PDB entry 2VSS | X-ray diffraction, 2.22 A resolution | chains E and F of the 6 polymer chains in the assembly

[Chain E]
Name: P-hydroxycinnamoyl CoA hydratase/lyase
From: Pseudomonas fluorescens
Notes: EC 4.2.1.101
UniProtKB: O69762 (O69762_PSEFL); residues 1-276 here = UniProt positions 1-276
Chain sequence (276 residues; each row starts with the number of its first residue):
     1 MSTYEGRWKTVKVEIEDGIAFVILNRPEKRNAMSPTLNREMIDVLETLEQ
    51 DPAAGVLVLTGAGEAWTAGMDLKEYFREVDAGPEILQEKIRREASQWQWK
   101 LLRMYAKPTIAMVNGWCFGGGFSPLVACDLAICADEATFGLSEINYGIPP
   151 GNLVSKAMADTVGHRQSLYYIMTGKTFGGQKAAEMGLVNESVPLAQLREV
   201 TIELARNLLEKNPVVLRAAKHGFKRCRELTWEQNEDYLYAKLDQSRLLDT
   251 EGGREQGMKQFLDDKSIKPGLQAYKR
Not modelled in the structure: 1-3, 77-82, 251-276
Construct notes: conflict Y146 (Trp in O69762)
Ligand contacts: acetyl coenzyme A (ACO): E28, K29, R30, A32, E64, A68, G69, M70, D71, L72, W116, F118, G119, G120, S142, E143, Y146, I148, G151
What the authors report for this chain:
  - binding site for 4-hydroxy-3-methoxybenzaldehyde: Y239
  - mutagenesis - Y239F: decreased catalytic activity

[Chain F]
Name: P-hydroxycinnamoyl CoA hydratase/lyase
From: Pseudomonas fluorescens
Notes: EC 4.2.1.101
UniProtKB: O69762 (O69762_PSEFL); numbering as in UniProt (aligned over 1-276)
Chain sequence (276 residues; numbered 1 to 276; the number before each row is that of its first residue):
     1 MSTYEGRWKTVKVEIEDGIAFVILNRPERRNAMSPTLNREMIDVLETLEQ
    51 DPAAGVLVLTGAGEAWTAGMDLKEYFREVDAGPEILQEKIRREASQWQWK
   101 LLRMYAKPTIAMVNGWCFGGGFSPLVACDLAICADEATFGLSEINWGIPP
   151 GNLVSKAMADTVGHRQSLYYIMTGKTFGGQKAAEMGLVNESVPLAQLREV
   201 TIELARNLLEKNPVVLRAAKHGFKRCRELTWEQNEDYLYAKLDQSRLLDT
   251 EGGREQGMKQFLDDKSIKPGLQAYKR
Not modelled in the structure: 1-2, 250-276
Construct notes: conflict R29 (Lys in O69762)
Ligand contacts: acetyl coenzyme A (ACO): E28, R29, R30, A32, E64, A68, G69, M70, D71, L72, K73, F76, W116, F118, G119, G120, S142, E143, W146, I148

[Chain E / chain F interface]
Pairs across the interface (76):
  Q87(E) - R246(F)  hydrogen bond
  R91(E) - Y239(F)
  R91(E) - L242(F)
  R91(E) - D243(F)  salt bridge
  R91(E) - R246(F)
  S95(E) - E235(F)  hydrogen bond
  W99(E) - W231(F)  hydrophobic
  W99(E) - E232(F)
  W99(E) - E235(F)
  K100(E) - E235(F)  salt bridge
  R103(E) - W231(F)
  I144(E) - K211(F)
  I144(E) - V215(F)  hydrophobic
  I144(E) - L216(F)
  N145(E) - K211(F)  hydrogen bond
  G147(E) - V215(F)
  I148(E) - V215(F)
  I148(E) - L242(F)  hydrophobic
  P149(E) - V215(F)
  P149(E) - A218(F)  hydrophobic
  P149(E) - A219(F)
  P149(E) - L242(F)  hydrophobic
  P149(E) - S245(F)
  P150(E) - A219(F)
  N152(E) - L238(F)
  N152(E) - Y239(F)  hydrogen bond
  L153(E) - W231(F)
  L153(E) - N234(F)
  L153(E) - E235(F)
  S155(E) - F223(F)
  S155(E) - C226(F)  hydrogen bond (backbone-side chain)
  K156(E) - C226(F)  hydrogen bond (side chain-backbone)
  K156(E) - R227(F)  hydrogen bond (side chain-backbone)
  K156(E) - L229(F)  hydrogen bond (side chain-backbone)
  K156(E) - W231(F)
  K156(E) - N234(F)
  A159(E) - F223(F)
  A159(E) - C226(F)  hydrophobic
  A159(E) - R227(F)
  D160(E) - W231(F)  hydrogen bond
  H164(E) - D160(F)
  H164(E) - T161(F)
  H164(E) - F223(F)
  H164(E) - R227(F)  hydrogen bond
  R165(E) - L125(F)  hydrogen bond (side chain-backbone)
  R165(E) - V126(F)
  R165(E) - C128(F)  hydrogen bond (side chain-backbone)
  R165(E) - D129(F)  hydrogen bond (side chain-backbone)
  R165(E) - L130(F)
  R165(E) - A131(F)
  R165(E) - G186(F)
  R165(E) - L187(F)  hydrogen bond (side chain-backbone)
  R165(E) - V188(F)
  R165(E) - N189(F)  hydrogen bond (backbone-side chain)
  Q166(E) - N189(F)
  S167(E) - F223(F)
  L168(E) - D129(F)
  L168(E) - L130(F)
  L168(E) - F223(F)  hydrophobic
  L168(E) - K224(F)
  Y169(E) - L130(F)
  Y169(E) - N189(F)
  Y169(E) - L204(F)  hydrophobic
  I171(E) - A219(F)  hydrophobic
  I171(E) - F223(F)  hydrophobic
  M172(E) - P108(F)  hydrophobic
  M172(E) - D129(F)
  M172(E) - L208(F)
  M172(E) - K211(F)
  M172(E) - L216(F)
  M172(E) - K220(F)
  T173(E) - L204(F)
  T173(E) - N207(F)
  T173(E) - K211(F)  hydrogen bond (backbone-side chain)
  K175(E) - N207(F)
  E228(E) - T230(F)
Also at the interface, not in a pair above, chain E (36 interface residues in all): S123, V126, A127, A157, M158, G174, R225
Also at the interface, not in a pair above, chain F (39 interface residues in all): K241

[Summary]
36 residues of chain E face 39 of chain F across their interface, with 16 hydrogen bonds and 2 salt bridges.
Polar contacts include R91(E)-D243(F), K100(E)-E235(F) and Q87(E)-R246(F). Ligands of chain E: acetyl coenzyme
A. From the paper: a binding site for 4-hydroxy-3-methoxybenzaldehyde at Y239(E); Y239F of chain E reduces
catalytic activity.
Chain E is P-hydroxycinnamoyl CoA hydratase/lyase and chain F is P-hydroxycinnamoyl CoA hydratase/lyase, both
from Pseudomonas fluorescens; the structure, Wild-type Hydroxycinnamoyl-CoA hydratase lyase in complex with
acetyl- CoA and vanillin, was determined by X-ray diffraction, deposited together with 2VSU.
